Entry 8TGW (electron microscopy, 3.60 A resolution); this record covers chains A and a of the 6 polymer chains in the assembly.

[Chain A]
Name: 1059 SOSIP Surface protein gp120
Organism: Human immunodeficiency virus 1
Notes: engineered mutation(s): mutations to generate the 1059 SOSIP construct
Amino-acid sequence (491 residues; numbered 31 to 513 plus 39 insertion-coded residues; 31 numbers in that range are skipped by the numbering (no residue carries them; nothing is unmodelled there); the number before each row is that of its first residue; a row labelled like 132A-132Z holds insertion residues (132A, then the next letters in order)):
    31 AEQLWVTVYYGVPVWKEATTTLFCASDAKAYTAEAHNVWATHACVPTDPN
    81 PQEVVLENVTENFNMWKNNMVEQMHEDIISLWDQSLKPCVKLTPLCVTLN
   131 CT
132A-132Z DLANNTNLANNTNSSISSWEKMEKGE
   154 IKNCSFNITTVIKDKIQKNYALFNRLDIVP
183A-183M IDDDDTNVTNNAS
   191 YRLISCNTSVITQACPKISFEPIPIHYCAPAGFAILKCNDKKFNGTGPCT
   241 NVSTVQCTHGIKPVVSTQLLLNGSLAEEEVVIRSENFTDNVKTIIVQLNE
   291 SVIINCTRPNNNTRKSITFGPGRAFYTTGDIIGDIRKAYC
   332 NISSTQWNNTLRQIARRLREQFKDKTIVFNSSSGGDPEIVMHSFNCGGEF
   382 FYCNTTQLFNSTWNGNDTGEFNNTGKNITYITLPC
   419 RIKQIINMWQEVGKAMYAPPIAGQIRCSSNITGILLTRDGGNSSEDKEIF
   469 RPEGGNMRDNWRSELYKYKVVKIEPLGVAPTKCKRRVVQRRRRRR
Not modelled in the structure: 31, 57-81, 132A-132Z, 183A-183M, 364-366, 394-409, 457-465, 503-513
Disulfides: Cys119-Cys205, Cys126-Cys196, Cys131-Cys157, Cys218-Cys247, Cys228-Cys239, Cys296-Cys330, Cys377-Cys445, Cys384-Cys416
Glycans and other covalent adducts: N-acetylglucosamine (NAG) linked to Asn156, Asn160, Asn197, Asn234, Asn262, Asn289, Asn295, Asn301, Asn332, Asn339, Asn361, Asn385, Asn391, Asn448
Small-molecule neighbours: N-acetylglucosamine (NAG; 2-acetamido-2-deoxy-beta-D-glucopyranose): Glu211, Cys445, Ser446

[Chain a]
Name: 1059 SOSIP Transmembrane protein gp41
Organism: Human immunodeficiency virus 1
Notes: engineered mutation(s): mutations to generate the 1059 SOSIP construct
Amino-acid sequence (153 residues; numbered 512 to 664; the number before each row is that of its first residue):
   512 AVGIGAVFLGFLGAAGSTMGAASMTLTVQARLLLSGIVQQQNNLLRAPEA
   562 QQHLLQLTVWGIKQLQARVLAVERYLKDQQLLGIWGCSGKLICCTAVPWN
   612 ASWSNRSLDNIWNNMTWMEWDREINNYTNLIYNLIEESQNQQEKNEQELL
   662 ELD
Not modelled in the structure: 512-518, 549-573, 653-664
Disulfides: Cys598-Cys604
Glycans and other covalent adducts: N-acetylglucosamine (NAG) linked to Asn611, Asn625

[Interface between chain A and chain a]
Inter-chain disulfides: Cys501(A)-Cys605(a)
Contacting residue pairs (73):
  Leu34(A) with Pro609(a); Trp610(a), hydrogen bond (backbone-backbone); Leu619(a), hydrophobic
  Trp35(A) with Thr606(a); Val608(a); Pro609(a)
  Val36(A) with Cys605(a); Thr606(a), hydrogen bond (backbone-backbone); Val608(a), hydrogen bond (backbone-backbone); Trp610(a), hydrophobic; Ile646(a), hydrophobic
  Thr37(A) with Cys604(a); Cys605(a)
  Val38(A) with Trp596(a), hydrophobic; Leu602(a); Ile603(a); Cys604(a), hydrogen bond (backbone-backbone)
  Tyr39(A) with Leu537(a), hydrophobic; Leu602(a); Ile603(a), hydrophobic; Trp623(a); Trp628(a), hydrophobic
  Tyr40(A) with Leu537(a); Asp589(a); Leu602(a), hydrogen bond (backbone-backbone)
  Gly41(A) with Leu537(a); Gln540(a)
  Val42(A) with Trp628(a), hydrophobic
  Pro43(A) with Leu523(a), hydrophobic; Ala525(a); Gln540(a); Trp628(a); Met629(a)
  Val44(A) with Trp628(a); Met629(a), hydrophobic
  Trp45(A) with Leu523(a), hydrophobic; Ala526(a), hydrophobic; Met629(a)
  Lys46(A) with Asp632(a), salt bridge
  Thr50(A) with Leu581(a)
  Thr51(A) with Lys574(a)
  Leu52(A) with Lys574(a), hydrogen bond (backbone-side chain)
  Phe53(A) with Lys574(a); Ala578(a), hydrophobic
  Val84(A) with Leu520(a); Phe522(a)
  Leu86(A) with Leu523(a)
  Glu87(A) with Gly527(a)
  Gln103(A) with Lys574(a), hydrogen bond
  Asp107(A) with Lys574(a), salt bridge
  Ala221(A) with Leu545(a)
  Gly222(A) with Leu544(a); Arg585(a), hydrogen bond (backbone-side chain)
  Phe223(A) with Leu581(a), hydrophobic
  Lys490(A) with Arg585(a)
  Ile491(A) with Leu523(a), hydrophobic; Arg585(a), hydrogen bond (backbone-side chain)
  Pro493(A) with Leu544(a), hydrophobic; Asp589(a)
  Leu494(A) with Leu592(a), hydrophobic; Leu593(a), hydrophobic; Trp596(a), hydrophobic
  Val496(A) with Trp631(a), hydrogen bond (backbone-side chain); Ile635(a), hydrophobic; Tyr643(a), hydrophobic
  Ala497(A) with Trp623(a), hydrophobic
  Pro498(A) with Trp610(a), hydrophobic; Leu619(a); Trp623(a), hydrogen bond (backbone-side chain); Trp631(a)
  Thr499(A) with Trp623(a)
  Lys500(A) with Leu619(a)
  Cys501(A) with Cys605(a), disulfide
Also at the interface, not in a pair above, chain A (40 interface residues in all): Asn88, Pro220, Ala224, Thr244, Lys502
Also at the interface, not in a pair above, chain a (44 interface residues in all): Gly521, Gly524, Ser534, Ala541, Gln575, Gln577, Ala582, Ile622, Ile642

[Summary]
Chain A and chain a form an interface of 40 and 44 residues respectively, with 1 disulfide bond, 11 hydrogen
bonds and 2 salt bridges. Polar contacts include Lys46(A)-Asp632(a), Asp107(A)-Lys574(a) and
Leu52(A)-Lys574(a). Bound to chain A: N-acetylglucosamine.
Chain A is 1059 SOSIP Surface protein gp120 and chain a is 1059 SOSIP Transmembrane protein gp41, both from
Human immunodeficiency virus 1; the structure, Cryo-EM structure of 1059 SOSIP trimer purified via Galanthus
nivalis lectin chromatography, was determined by electron microscopy together with 8TGU from the same study.
